Entry 6XT6 (X-ray diffraction, 2.10 A resolution); this record covers chains A and B.

== Chain A (and B) ==
Molecule: Concanavalin-A
Source organism: Canavalia ensiformis
Notes: chain B of this document is another copy of the same molecule, construct and numbering; everything in this record applies to it too
UniProt: P02866 (CONA_CANEN); residues 1-261 here correspond to UniProt positions 30-290 (UniProt number = residue number + 29)
Chain sequence (261 residues; each row starts with the number of its first residue):
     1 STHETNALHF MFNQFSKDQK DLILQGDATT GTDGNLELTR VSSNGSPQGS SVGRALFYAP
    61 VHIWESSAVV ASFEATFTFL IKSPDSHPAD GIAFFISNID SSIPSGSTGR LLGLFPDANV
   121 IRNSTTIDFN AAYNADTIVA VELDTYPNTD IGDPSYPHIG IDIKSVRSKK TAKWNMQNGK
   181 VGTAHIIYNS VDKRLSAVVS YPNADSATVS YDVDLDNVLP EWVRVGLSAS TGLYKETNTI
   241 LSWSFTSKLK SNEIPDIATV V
Not modelled in the structure: 1-4, 120-134, 261 (chain B: 1, 120-134, 258-261)
Metal / ion sites: Ca2+ site 1: E65, E221; Zn2+: H87, D214, D216; Mn2+: E142, D144, D153, H158; Ca2+ site 2: D144, Y146, N148, D153
From the paper describing this entry:
  - Mn2+ coordination: E142, D144, D153, H158
  - Ca2+ coordination: D144, Y146, N148, D153
  - conformationally variable residues (side-chain flip): L233, Y234
  - binding site for Ca2+: Y146 to I151 (citing earlier work)
  - self-association interface (contacts with another copy of this molecule): H3 to D21, F57 to E65, W222 to R224, K248 to N252

== Interface between chain A and chain B ==
Pairs across the interface (40; chain A residue first):
  T5(A) with M11(B); N13(B), hydrogen bond (backbone-side chain)
  N6(A) with M11(B); F12(B); N13(B), hydrogen bond (side chain-backbone); Q14(B), hydrogen bond (side chain-backbone)
  A7(A) with F10(B); M11(B), hydrogen bond (backbone-backbone)
  L8(A) with H9(B); F57(B), hydrophobic
  H9(A) with L8(B); H9(B), hydrogen bond (backbone-backbone)
  F10(A) with A7(B)
  M11(A) with T5(B); N6(B); A7(B), hydrogen bond (backbone-backbone)
  F12(A) with N6(B)
  N13(A) with H3(B), hydrogen bond (side chain-backbone); T5(B), hydrogen bond (side chain-backbone); N6(B), hydrogen bond (backbone-side chain)
  Q14(A) with N6(B), hydrogen bond (backbone-side chain); S251(B)
  D18(A) with W222(B)
  Q19(A) with W222(B)
  K20(A) with P60(B); W222(B)
  D21(A) with P60(B); W222(B)
  F57(A) with L8(B), hydrophobic
  Y58(A) with Y58(B), hydrophobic; P60(B); R224(B)
  A59(A) with A59(B), hydrophobic
  P60(A) with K20(B); D21(B)
  W222(A) with D18(B); Q19(B); K20(B); D21(B)
  R224(A) with Y58(B)
Interface residues without a listed pair, chain A (24 interface residues in all): S16, H62, E65, I99
Interface residues without a listed pair, chain B (26 interface residues in all): E4, S16, H62, I99

== In short ==
24 residues of chain A face 26 of chain B across their interface, with 10 hydrogen bonds. Polar pairs include
T5(A)-N13(B), N6(A)-N13(B) and N6(A)-Q14(B). E65(A) and E221(A) coordinate Ca2+ site 1. From the paper: a
binding site for Ca2+ at Y146(A); Mn2+ coordination by E142(A), D144(A) and D153(A) among others.
Chain A and chain B are both Concanavalin-A (Canavalia ensiformis); the structure, pro-concanavalin A:
Precursor of circularly permuted concanavalin A, was determined by X-ray diffraction.
